Entry 3S33 (X-ray diffraction, 4.45 A resolution (low resolution: residue-level contacts below are approximate; hydrogen-bond / salt-bridge calls are withheld)); this record covers chains A and C of the 3 polymer chains in the assembly.

[Chain A]
Molecule: Cytochrome c oxidase subunit 1
From: Thermus thermophilus
Notes: EC 1.9.3.1
UniProt: Q5SJ79 (COX1_THET8); residues 2-562 here = UniProt positions 2-562
Amino-acid sequence (568 residues; each row starts with the number of its first residue; numbers below 1 keep their minus sign (Met-5 is residue -5)):
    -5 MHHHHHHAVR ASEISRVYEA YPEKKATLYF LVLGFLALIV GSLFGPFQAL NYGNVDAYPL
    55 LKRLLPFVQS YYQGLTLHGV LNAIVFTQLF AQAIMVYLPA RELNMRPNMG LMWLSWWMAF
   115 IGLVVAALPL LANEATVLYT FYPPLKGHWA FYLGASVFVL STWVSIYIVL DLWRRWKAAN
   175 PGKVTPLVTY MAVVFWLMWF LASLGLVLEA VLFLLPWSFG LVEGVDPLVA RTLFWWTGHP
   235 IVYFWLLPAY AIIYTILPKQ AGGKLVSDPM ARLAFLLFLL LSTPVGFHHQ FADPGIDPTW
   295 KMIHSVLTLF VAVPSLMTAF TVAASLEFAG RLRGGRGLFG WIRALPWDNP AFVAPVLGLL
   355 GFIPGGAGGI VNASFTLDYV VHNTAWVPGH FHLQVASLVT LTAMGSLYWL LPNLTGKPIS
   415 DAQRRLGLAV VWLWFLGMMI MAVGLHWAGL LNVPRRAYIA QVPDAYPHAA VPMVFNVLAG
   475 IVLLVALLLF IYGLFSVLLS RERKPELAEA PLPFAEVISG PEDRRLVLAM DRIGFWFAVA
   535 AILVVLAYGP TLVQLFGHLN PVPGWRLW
Not modelled in the structure: -5 to 5
Differences from the reference sequence: expression tag (-5 to 1)
Metal / ion sites: heme Fe: His72, His386; Cu ion: His233, His282, His283; heme-as Fe near His384 (its only coordinating residue here)
Residues lining bound ligands:
  - heme-as (HAS): Tyr133, Thr134, Trp229, His233, Val236, Tyr237, Trp239, Leu240, Tyr244, His282, His283, Phe285, Thr302, Ala306, Ser309, Leu310, Ala313, Ala317, Trp335, Ile336, Trp341, Val350, Leu353, Leu354, Phe356, Ile357, Gly360, Gly363, Ile364, Asn366, Ala367, Asp372, His376, Asn377, Val381, His384, Phe385, Gln388, Val389, Arg449, Arg450
  - heme (HEM): Leu32, Ser36, Gly39, Pro40, Gln42, Ala43, Tyr46, Tyr65, Leu69, His72, Gly73, Asn76, Ala77, Phe80, Thr81, Leu132, Tyr133, Pro382, Phe385, His386, Val389, Ala390, Thr394, Trp428, Met432, Met435, Arg449, Arg450, Ala451, Leu477
  - xenon (XE), molecule 1: Val74, Val79, Ala120, Ala149, Phe152
  - xenon (XE), molecule 2: Ile78, Tyr133, Phe135, Leu200, Phe228
  - xenon (XE), molecule 3: Tyr133, Phe228, Trp229, Gly232, Ile235, Trp239
  - xenon (XE), molecule 4: Phe135, Tyr146, Ala149, Ser150, Ala204, Leu208
  - xenon (XE), molecule 5: Ser150, Val153, Leu200, Val201, Ala204
Curated features (UniProtKB/Swiss-Prot):
  - binding site (Fe(II)-heme a): His72, His386
  - binding site (Cu cation): His233, Tyr237, His282, His283
  - binding site (heme a3): His384
  - cross-link: His233 to Tyr237 (1'-histidyl-3'-tyrosine (His-Tyr))
What the authors report for this chain:
  - mutagenesis - A120F: unchanged catalytic activity (citing earlier work)
  - binding site for xenon: Ala204

[Chain C]
Molecule: Cytochrome c oxidase polypeptide 2A
From: Thermus thermophilus
Notes: EC 1.9.3.1
UniProt: P82543 (COXA_THET8); residues 2-34 here = UniProt positions 2-34
Amino-acid sequence (33 residues; row label = number of the first residue in the row):
     2 EEKPKGALAV ILVLTLTILV FWLGVYAVFF ARG

[Chain A / chain C interface]
Contacting residue pairs - 26 pairs, chain A then chain C:
  Leu310(A) - Leu15(C)
  Phe314(A) - Ile12(C)
  Glu321(A) - Pro5(C)
  Glu321(A) - Gly7(C)
  Glu321(A) - Ala8(C)
  Arg325(A) - Glu2(C)
  Leu332(A) - Lys6(C)
  Leu332(A) - Gly7(C)
  Trp335(A) - Gly7(C)
  Ile357(A) - Leu15(C)
  Pro358(A) - Phe22(C)
  Ala361(A) - Ile19(C)
  Ala361(A) - Phe22(C)
  Gly362(A) - Phe22(C)
  Val365(A) - Phe22(C)
  Val365(A) - Val26(C)
  Ser368(A) - Trp23(C)
  Thr370(A) - Phe30(C)
  Leu371(A) - Trp23(C)
  Leu371(A) - Val26(C)
  Leu371(A) - Tyr27(C)
  Val374(A) - Phe30(C)
  Val374(A) - Arg33(C)
  Trp380(A) - Phe22(C)
  Leu444(A) - Arg33(C)
  Asn446(A) - Arg33(C)
Also at the interface, not in a pair above, chain A (24 interface residues in all): Ala313, Ala317, Ala318, Phe333, Ile364, His440
Also at the interface, not in a pair above, chain C (20 interface residues in all): Lys4, Leu9, Ala10, Val11, Thr18, Val29

[Summary]
24 residues of chain A and 20 residues of chain C are in contact. Ligands of chain A: heme, heme-as and 5
copies of xenon. The paper reports a binding site for xenon at Ala204(A); A120F of chain A leaves catalytic
activity unchanged.
Here chain A is Cytochrome c oxidase subunit 1 and chain C is Cytochrome c oxidase polypeptide 2A, both from
Thermus thermophilus. Entry 3S33 (Structure of Thermus thermophilus cytochrome ba3 oxidase 10s after Xe
depressurization) was determined by X-ray diffraction together with 3S38, 3S39, 3S3A, 3S3B, 3S3C and 3S3D from
the same study.
